7OHA - chains B and J of the 13 polymer chains in the assembly; structure by electron microscopy, 2.90 A resolution.

== Chain B ==
Protein: Histone H4
Organism: Xenopus laevis
UniProtKB: P62799 (H4_XENLA); residues 1-102 here correspond to UniProt positions 2-103 (UniProt number = residue number + 1)
Amino-acid sequence (102 residues; row label = number of the first residue in the row):
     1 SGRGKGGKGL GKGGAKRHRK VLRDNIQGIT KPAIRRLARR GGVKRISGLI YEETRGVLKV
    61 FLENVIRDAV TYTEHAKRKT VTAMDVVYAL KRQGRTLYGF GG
Not modelled in the structure: 1-20
Curated features (UniProtKB/Swiss-Prot):
  - DNA-binding region: Lys16 to Lys20
  - modified residue: Ser1 (N-acetylserine), Arg3 (Asymmetric dimethylarginine), Lys5 (N6-(2-hydroxyisobutyryl)lysine), Lys8 (N6-(2-hydroxyisobutyryl)lysine), Lys12 (N6-(2-hydroxyisobutyryl)lysine), Lys16 (N6-(2-hydroxyisobutyryl)lysine), Lys20 (N6,N6,N6-trimethyllysine), Lys31 (N6-(2-hydroxyisobutyryl)lysine), Lys44 (N6-(2-hydroxyisobutyryl)lysine), Ser47 (Phosphoserine), Tyr51 (Phosphotyrosine), Lys59 (N6-(2-hydroxyisobutyryl)lysine), Lys77 (N6-(2-hydroxyisobutyryl)lysine), Lys79 (N6-(2-hydroxyisobutyryl)lysine), Tyr88 (Phosphotyrosine), Lys91 (N6-(2-hydroxyisobutyryl)lysine)
  - cross-link (Glycyl lysine isopeptide (Lys-Gly)): Lys31 (interchain with G-Cter in UFM1), Lys91 (interchain with G-Cter in ubiquitin)

== Chain J ==
Molecule: 145-nt DNA strand
Organism: synthetic construct
Sequence (145 nucleotides; each row starts with the number of its first residue; numbers below 1 keep their minus sign (DA-72 is residue -72)):
   -72 ATCGATGTAT ATATCTGACA CGTGCCTGGA GACTAGGGAG TAATCCCCTT GGCGGTTAAA
   -12 ACGCGGGGGA CAGCGCGTAC GTGCGTTTAA GCGGTGCTAG AGCTGTCTAC GACCAATTGA
    48 GCGGCCTCGG CACCGGGATT CTGAT
Not modelled in the structure: -72 to -50

== How chain B and chain J interact ==
Residue-residue contacts (12):
  Arg23(B) with DA16(J), sugar contact
  Arg35(B) with DG8(J), salt bridge to the phosphate
  Arg45(B) with DC7(J), hydrogen bond to the sugar; DG8(J), phosphate contact
  Ile46(B) with DC7(J), sugar contact; DG8(J), hydrogen bond to the phosphate
  Ser47(B) with DC7(J), hydrogen bond to the phosphate
  Gly48(B) with DC7(J), hydrogen bond to the phosphate
  Arg78(B) with DA28(J), phosphate contact
  Lys79(B) with DG27(J), phosphate contact; DA28(J), hydrogen bond to the phosphate
  Thr80(B) with DA28(J), hydrogen bond to the phosphate
Interface residues without a listed pair, chain B (12 interface residues in all): Arg39, Lys44, Tyr51
Interface residues without a listed pair, chain J (7 interface residues in all): DT9, DG29

== In short ==
The interface between chain B and chain J involves 12 residues on one side and 7 on the other, with 6 hydrogen
bonds and 1 salt bridge. Polar pairs include Arg45(B)-DC7(J), Ile46(B)-DG8(J) and Ser47(B)-DC7(J). From
UniProt: a DNA-binding region on chain B.
Here chain B is Histone H4 (Xenopus laevis) and chain J is a 145-nt DNA strand (synthetic construct). Entry
7OHA (nucleosome with TBP and TFIIA bound at SHL +2) was determined by electron microscopy (same publication
as 7OH9, 7OHB and 7OHC).
